PDB entry 6B6M | X-ray diffraction, 1.91 A resolution | chains B and D of the 5 polymer chains in the assembly

== Chain B (and D) ==
Protein: Cyanate hydratase
Source organism: Serratia proteamaculans (strain 568)
Notes: EC 4.2.1.104; chain D of this document is another copy of the same molecule, construct and numbering; everything in this record applies to it too
Reference sequence: A8GBZ7 (CYNS_SERP5); numbering as in UniProt (aligned over 1-156)
Amino-acid sequence (156 residues; row label = number of the first residue in the row):
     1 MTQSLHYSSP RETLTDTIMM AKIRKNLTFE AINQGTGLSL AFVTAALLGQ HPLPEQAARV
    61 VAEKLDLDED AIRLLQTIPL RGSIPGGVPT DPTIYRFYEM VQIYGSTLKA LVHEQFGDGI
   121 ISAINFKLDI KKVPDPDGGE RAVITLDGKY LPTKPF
Disordered / not traced: 1
UniProt features mapped onto this chain:
  - active site: Arg96, Glu99, Ser122

== How chain B and chain D interact ==
Pairs across the interface (8; chain B residue first):
  Thr90(B) - Gln102(D)
  Pro92(B) - Glu99(D)
  Tyr95(B) - Tyr95(D)  hydrophobic
  Arg96(B) - Arg96(D)
  Arg96(B) - Glu99(D)  salt bridge
  Glu99(B) - Pro92(D)
  Glu99(B) - Arg96(D)  salt bridge
  Gln102(B) - Thr90(D)
Also at the interface, not in a pair above, chain B (8 interface residues in all): Pro89, Ile103
Also at the interface, not in a pair above, chain D (8 interface residues in all): Pro89, Ile103

== In short ==
Chain B and chain D each contribute 8 residues to their interface, with 2 salt bridges. The salt-bridged pair
is Arg96(B)-Glu99(D). UniProt lists 3 active-site residues on chain B.
Both chains are Cyanate hydratase (Serratia proteamaculans (strain 568)). Entry 6B6M (Cyanase from Serratia
proteamaculans) was determined by X-ray diffraction together with 6BY0 from the same study.
